PDB entry 6EEC | electron microscopy, 3.55 A resolution | chains A and B of the 10 polymer chains in the assembly

[Chain A (and B)]
Molecule: DNA-directed RNA polymerase subunit alpha
From: Mycobacterium tuberculosis
Notes: EC 2.7.7.6; chain B of this document is another copy of the same molecule, construct and numbering; everything in this record applies to it too
Reference sequence: A5U8D3 (RPOA_MYCTA); numbering as in UniProt (aligned over 1-347)
Amino-acid sequence (347 residues; row label = number of the first residue in the row):
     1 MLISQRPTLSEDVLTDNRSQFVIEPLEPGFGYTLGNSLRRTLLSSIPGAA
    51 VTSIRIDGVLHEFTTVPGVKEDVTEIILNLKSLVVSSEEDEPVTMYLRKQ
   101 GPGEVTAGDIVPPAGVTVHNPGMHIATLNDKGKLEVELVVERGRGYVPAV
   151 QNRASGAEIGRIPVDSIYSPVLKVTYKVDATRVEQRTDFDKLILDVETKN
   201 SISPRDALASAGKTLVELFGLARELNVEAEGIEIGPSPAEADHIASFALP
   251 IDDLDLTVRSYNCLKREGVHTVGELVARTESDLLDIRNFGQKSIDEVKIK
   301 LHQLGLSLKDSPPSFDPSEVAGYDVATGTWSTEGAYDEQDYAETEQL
Unresolved in the structure: 1, 227-347 (chain B: 238-347)

[Interface between chain A and chain B]
Residue-residue contacts (70):
  Leu2(A) with Arg142(B); Gly143(B)
  Arg6(A) with Glu217(B), salt bridge
  Pro7(A) with Leu218(B), hydrophobic; Leu221(B)
  Thr8(A) with Leu221(B)
  Leu9(A) with Leu221(B); Ala222(B), hydrophobic; Leu225(B), hydrophobic
  Leu26(A) with Leu218(B), hydrophobic
  Glu27(A) with Ser44(B); Arg144(B), salt bridge
  Gly29(A) with Arg40(B)
  Phe30(A) with Arg40(B); Thr41(B); Leu218(B), hydrophobic
  Thr33(A) with Asn36(B); Ser37(B); Arg40(B)
  Leu34(A) with Leu218(B), hydrophobic; Phe219(B), hydrophobic
  Ser37(A) with Thr33(B), hydrogen bond (side chain-backbone); Ser37(B), hydrogen bond; Phe219(B)
  Leu38(A) with Phe219(B), hydrophobic
  Arg40(A) with Gly29(B), hydrogen bond (side chain-backbone); Thr33(B)
  Ser44(A) with Phe30(B)
  Ser45(A) with Phe30(B); Ile232(B)
  Pro47(A) with Met1(B), hydrophobic; Glu230(B)
  Arg142(A) with Glu230(B), salt bridge
  Arg144(A) with Met1(B); Glu27(B); Ile232(B)
  Arg186(A) with Val147(B); Pro148(B)
  Arg205(A) with Leu225(B), hydrogen bond (side chain-backbone)
  Asp206(A) with Asn226(B)
  Ala209(A) with Asn226(B); Ala229(B), hydrophobic
  Ser210(A) with Glu230(B)
  Lys213(A) with Arg223(B); Ala229(B); Gly231(B); Glu233(B), salt bridge
  Thr214(A) with Ile232(B), hydrogen bond (side chain-backbone)
  Leu215(A) with Phe219(B), hydrophobic
  Val216(A) with Val216(B), hydrophobic; Phe219(B), hydrophobic; Gly220(B); Arg223(B)
  Glu217(A) with Ile234(B)
  Leu218(A) with Phe30(B), hydrophobic; Ile234(B)
  Phe219(A) with Leu34(B), hydrophobic; Leu215(B), hydrophobic; Phe219(B), hydrophobic
  Leu221(A) with Pro7(B), hydrophobic; Thr8(B)
  Ala222(A) with Leu9(B), hydrophobic; Leu208(B)
  Arg223(A) with Ala209(B); Gly212(B); Lys213(B); Val216(B)
  Asn226(A) with Glu11(B); Phe21(B); Arg205(B), hydrogen bond (side chain-backbone)
Interface residues without a listed pair, chain A (41 interface residues in all): Phe21, Gln185, Leu208, Gly212, Glu224, Leu225
Interface residues without a listed pair, chain B (50 interface residues in all): Arg6, Ile23, Tyr32, Leu38, Asp90, Ala149, Val150

[In short]
The interface between chain A and chain B involves 41 residues on one side and 50 on the other; the contacts
include 6 hydrogen bonds and 4 salt bridges. Among the polar pairs are Arg6(A)-Glu217(B), Glu27(A)-Arg144(B)
and Arg142(A)-Glu230(B).
Both chains are DNA-directed RNA polymerase subunit alpha (Mycobacterium tuberculosis). Entry 6EEC
(Mycobacterium tuberculosis RNAP promoter unwinding intermediate complex with RbpA/CarD and AP3 promoter
captured by Corallopyronin) was determined by electron microscopy together with 6EDT, 6EE8 and 6M7J from the
same study.
